8YL5 - chains C and D of the 6 polymer chains in the assembly; structure by electron microscopy, 3.45 A resolution.

Chain C (and D):
Protein: SIR2-like domain-containing protein
From: Bacillus subtilis
Notes: chain D of this document is another copy of the same molecule, construct and numbering; everything in this record applies to it too
Reference sequence: A0A162TTM4 (A0A162TTM4_BACIU); numbering as in UniProt (aligned over 1-1005)
Sequence (1005 residues; row label = number of the first residue in the row):
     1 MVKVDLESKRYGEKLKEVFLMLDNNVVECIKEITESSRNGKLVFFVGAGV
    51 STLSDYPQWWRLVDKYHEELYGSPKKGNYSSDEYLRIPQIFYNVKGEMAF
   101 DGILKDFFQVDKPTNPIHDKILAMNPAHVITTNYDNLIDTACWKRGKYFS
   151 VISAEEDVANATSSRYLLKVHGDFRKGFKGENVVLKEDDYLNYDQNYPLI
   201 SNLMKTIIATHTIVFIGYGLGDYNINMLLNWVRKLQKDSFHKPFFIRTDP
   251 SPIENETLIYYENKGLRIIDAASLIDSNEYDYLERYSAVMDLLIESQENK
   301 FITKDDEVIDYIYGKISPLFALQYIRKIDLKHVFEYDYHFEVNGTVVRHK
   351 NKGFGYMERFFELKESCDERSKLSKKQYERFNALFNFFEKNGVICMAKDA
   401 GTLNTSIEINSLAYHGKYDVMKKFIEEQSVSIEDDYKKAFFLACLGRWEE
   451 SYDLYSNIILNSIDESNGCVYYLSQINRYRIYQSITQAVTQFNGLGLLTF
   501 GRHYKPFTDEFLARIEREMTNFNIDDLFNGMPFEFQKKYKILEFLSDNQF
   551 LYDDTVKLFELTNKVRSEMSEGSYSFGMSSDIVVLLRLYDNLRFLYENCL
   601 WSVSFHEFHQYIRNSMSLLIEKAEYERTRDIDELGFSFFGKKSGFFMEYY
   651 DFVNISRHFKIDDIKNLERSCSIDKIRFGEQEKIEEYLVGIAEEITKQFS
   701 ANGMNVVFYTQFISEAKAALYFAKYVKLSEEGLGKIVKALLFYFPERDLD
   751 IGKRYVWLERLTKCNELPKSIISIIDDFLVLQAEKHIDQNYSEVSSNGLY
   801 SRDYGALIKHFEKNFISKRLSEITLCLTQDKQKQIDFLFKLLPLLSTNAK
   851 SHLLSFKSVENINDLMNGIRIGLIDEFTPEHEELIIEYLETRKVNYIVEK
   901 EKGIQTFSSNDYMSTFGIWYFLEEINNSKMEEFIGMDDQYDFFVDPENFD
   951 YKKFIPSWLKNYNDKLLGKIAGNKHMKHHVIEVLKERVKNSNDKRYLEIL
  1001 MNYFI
Unresolved in the structure: 1-13 (chain D: 1-8)
Differences from the reference sequence: conflict Ser-643 (Leu in A0A162TTM4)

How chain C and chain D interact:
Contacting residue pairs (101):
  Lys-41(C) / Ala-161(D)
  Ala-123(C) / Asn-521(D)
  Asn-125(C) / Asn-521(D)  hydrogen bond (side chain-backbone)
  Trp-143(C) / Ile-463(D)
  Trp-143(C) / Asp-464(D)  hydrogen bond
  Arg-145(C) / Phe-522(D)
  Gly-146(C) / Tyr-471(D)  hydrogen bond (backbone-side chain)
  Gly-146(C) / Gln-475(D)
  Tyr-148(C) / Ile-463(D)  hydrophobic
  Tyr-148(C) / Tyr-471(D)
  Tyr-148(C) / Gly-530(D)
  Tyr-148(C) / Pro-532(D)  hydrophobic
  Val-158(C) / Thr-210(D)
  Ala-159(C) / Ala-209(D)
  Ala-159(C) / Ser-239(D)
  Ala-161(C) / Phe-533(D)
  Thr-162(C) / Pro-532(D)
  Thr-162(C) / Phe-533(D)
  Ser-163(C) / Gly-530(D)  hydrogen bond (side chain-backbone)
  Arg-165(C) / Asp-526(D)  salt bridge
  Pro-198(C) / Leu-235(D)  hydrophobic
  Leu-199(C) / Ala-209(D)  hydrophobic
  Leu-199(C) / Leu-235(D)  hydrophobic
  Asn-202(C) / Asn-202(D)
  Asn-202(C) / Lys-205(D)
  Leu-203(C) / Thr-206(D)
  Lys-205(C) / Asn-202(D)
  Thr-206(C) / Asn-202(D)
  Thr-206(C) / Leu-203(D)
  Thr-206(C) / Thr-206(D)  hydrogen bond
  Ala-209(C) / Ala-159(D)
  Ala-209(C) / Leu-199(D)  hydrophobic
  Thr-210(C) / Val-158(D)
  Leu-235(C) / Pro-198(D)  hydrophobic
  Gln-236(C) / Leu-199(D)
  Lys-237(C) / Asn-196(D)
  Ser-239(C) / Leu-199(D)
  Glu-298(C) / Asn-521(D)  hydrogen bond
  Ile-459(C) / Trp-143(D)
  Ser-462(C) / Trp-143(D)
  Ile-463(C) / Trp-143(D)  hydrophobic
  Tyr-471(C) / Gly-146(D)
  Asp-525(C) / Tyr-336(D)
  Gly-530(C) / Tyr-148(D)
  Pro-532(C) / Tyr-148(D)  hydrophobic
  Asp-547(C) / Tyr-552(D)  hydrogen bond
  Asn-548(C) / Val-556(D)
  Gln-549(C) / Gln-549(D)  hydrogen bond
  Gln-549(C) / Tyr-552(D)
  Leu-551(C) / Val-556(D)  hydrophobic
  Tyr-552(C) / Gln-549(D)
  Tyr-552(C) / Tyr-552(D)  hydrophobic
  Tyr-552(C) / Glu-607(D)
  Thr-555(C) / Thr-555(D)
  Thr-555(C) / Phe-559(D)
  Val-556(C) / Gln-610(D)
  Phe-559(C) / Asn-614(D)
  Arg-566(C) / Glu-621(D)  salt bridge
  Ser-570(C) / Arg-669(D)
  Gln-610(C) / Phe-559(D)
  Gln-610(C) / Glu-560(D)
  Gln-610(C) / Asn-563(D)  hydrogen bond
  Tyr-611(C) / Phe-559(D)  hydrophobic
  Arg-613(C) / Thr-562(D)  hydrogen bond
  Arg-613(C) / Asn-563(D)  hydrogen bond
  Asn-614(C) / Phe-559(D)
  Asn-614(C) / Thr-562(D)  hydrogen bond
  Thr-628(C) / Asn-992(D)
  Phe-636(C) / Tyr-996(D)  hydrophobic
  Lys-660(C) / Val-565(D)
  Asp-662(C) / Val-565(D)
  Asp-662(C) / Glu-568(D)
  Asp-663(C) / Lys-564(D)
  Asp-663(C) / Val-565(D)
  Asn-666(C) / Lys-564(D)
  Asn-666(C) / Tyr-625(D)  hydrogen bond
  Arg-669(C) / Arg-629(D)
  Lys-952(C) / Ser-637(D)  hydrogen bond (backbone-side chain)
  Lys-953(C) / Ser-637(D)
  Phe-954(C) / Gly-635(D)
  Phe-954(C) / Phe-636(D)
  Ile-955(C) / Glu-633(D)
  Ile-955(C) / Leu-634(D)
  Ile-955(C) / Gly-635(D)
  Pro-956(C) / Asp-632(D)
  Pro-956(C) / Leu-634(D)
  Ser-957(C) / Asp-632(D)  hydrogen bond (side chain-backbone)
  Ser-957(C) / Glu-633(D)
  Ile-981(C) / Ile-1005(D)  hydrophobic
  Lys-985(C) / Ile-1005(D)  hydrogen bond (side chain-backbone)
  Glu-986(C) / Phe-636(D)
  Arg-987(C) / Ile-631(D)
  Arg-987(C) / Asp-632(D)  salt bridge
  Arg-987(C) / Phe-636(D)
  Asn-990(C) / Arg-627(D)  hydrogen bond
  Asn-990(C) / Thr-628(D)
  Asn-990(C) / Lys-675(D)  hydrogen bond
  Tyr-996(C) / Asp-632(D)  hydrogen bond
  Met-1001(C) / Lys-985(D)  hydrogen bond (backbone-side chain)
  Ile-1005(C) / Lys-985(D)  hydrogen bond (backbone-side chain)
  Ile-1005(C) / Ile-1005(D)  hydrophobic
Also at the interface, not in a pair above, chain C (81 interface residues in all): His-241, Glu-295, Tyr-336, Gln-475, Phe-533, Leu-558, Glu-560, Asn-563, Ser-567, Glu-607, Ile-631, Ser-991, Leu-997
Also at the interface, not in a pair above, chain D (84 interface residues in all): Glu-155, Glu-156, Thr-162, Gln-195, Trp-231, His-241, Arg-478, Thr-520, Asn-523, Met-531, Asn-548, Leu-551, Asp-553, Leu-558, Leu-618, Phe-638, Asn-666, Ser-670, Ser-957, Lys-960, Ile-981, Asn-990, Leu-997, Met-1001

In short:
81 residues of chain C and 84 residues of chain D are in contact; the contacts include 21 hydrogen bonds and 3
salt bridges. Polar contacts include Arg-165(C)/Asp-526(D), Arg-566(C)/Glu-621(D) and Arg-987(C)/Asp-632(D).
Chain C and chain D are both SIR2-like domain-containing protein (Bacillus subtilis); the structure, The
DSR2-DSAD1 complex with DSAD1 on the same sides, was determined by electron microscopy, deposited together
with 8YKF, 8YLN, 8YLT, 8Z18 and 8ZTR.
